Entry 7NL0 (electron microscopy, 3.50 A resolution); this record covers chains C and J of the 10 polymer chains in the assembly.

== Chain C ==
Protein: Histone H2A type 1-B/E
From: Homo sapiens
UniProtKB: P04908 (H2A1B_HUMAN); residues 0-129 here correspond to UniProt positions 1-130 (UniProt number = residue number + 1)
Amino-acid sequence (130 residues; each row starts with the number of its first residue; numbering starts at 0):
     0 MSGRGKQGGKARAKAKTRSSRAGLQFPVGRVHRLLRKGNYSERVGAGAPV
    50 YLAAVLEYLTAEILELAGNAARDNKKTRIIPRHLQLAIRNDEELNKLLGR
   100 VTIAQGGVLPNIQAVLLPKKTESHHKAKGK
Disordered / not traced: 0-12, 118-129
Curated features (UniProtKB/Swiss-Prot):
  - modified residue: Ser1 (N-acetylserine), Arg3 (Citrulline), Lys5 (N6-(2-hydroxyisobutyryl)lysine), Lys9 (N6-(2-hydroxyisobutyryl)lysine), Lys13 (N6-(beta-hydroxybutyryl)lysine), Lys36 (N6-(2-hydroxyisobutyryl)lysine), Lys74 (N6-(2-hydroxyisobutyryl)lysine), Lys75 (N6-(2-hydroxyisobutyryl)lysine), Lys95 (N6-(2-hydroxyisobutyryl)lysine), Gln104 (N5-methylglutamine), Lys118 (N6-(2-hydroxyisobutyryl)lysine), Lys119 (N6-crotonyllysine), Thr120 (Phosphothreonine), Lys125 (N6-crotonyllysine)
  - cross-link (Glycyl lysine isopeptide (Lys-Gly)): Lys13 (interchain with G-Cter in ubiquitin), Lys15 (interchain with G-Cter in ubiquitin), Lys119 (interchain with G-Cter in ubiquitin)

== Chain J ==
Molecule: 162-nt DNA strand
Sequence (162 nucleotides; row label = number of the first residue in the row; numbers below 1 keep their minus sign (DT-83 is residue -83)):
   -83 TGTCTTTATTCACAAGCTTGCACAATCCCTGCTGGACAATTCTGAGTGAT
   -33 GGCAGCTCCCACCTTTCCTTCTTCCTTCACTTAGACTACATTTATTCAGC
    17 ATCTGTATTGTTGGAGTAAGTTCCATGTTAATACTCACCACTGAGGATAT
    67 GTTAATACCACT
Disordered / not traced: -83 to -72, 60-78

== How chain C and chain J interact ==
Pairs across the interface (16):
  Arg29(C) - DT48(J)  phosphate contact
  Arg29(C) - DA49(J)  salt bridge to the phosphate
  Glu41(C) - DC39(J)  phosphate contact
  Arg42(C) - DT37(J)  base contact
  Arg42(C) - DT38(J)  hydrogen bond to the sugar
  Arg42(C) - DC39(J)  phosphate contact
  Val43(C) - DT38(J)  sugar contact
  Val43(C) - DC39(J)  hydrogen bond to the phosphate
  Gly44(C) - DT38(J)  phosphate contact
  Ala45(C) - DT38(J)  hydrogen bond to the phosphate
  Lys75(C) - DT58(J)  phosphate contact
  Lys75(C) - DG59(J)  salt bridge to the phosphate
  Thr76(C) - DC57(J)  sugar contact
  Thr76(C) - DT58(J)  hydrogen bond to the phosphate
  Arg77(C) - DC57(J)  sugar contact
  Arg77(C) - DT58(J)  hydrogen bond to the phosphate

== In short ==
9 residues of chain C face 8 of chain J across their interface, with 5 hydrogen bonds and 2 salt bridges.
Polar pairs include Arg42(C)-DT38(J), Val43(C)-DC39(J) and Ala45(C)-DT38(J).
Here chain C is Histone H2A type 1-B/E (Homo sapiens) and chain J is a 162-nt DNA strand. Entry 7NL0 (Cryo-EM
structure of the Lin28B nucleosome core particle) was determined by electron microscopy.
